PDB entry 4PSN | X-ray diffraction, 2.05 A resolution | chains A and C of the 4 polymer chains in the assembly

# Chain A (and C)
Name: ssDNA binding protein
Organism: Aeropyrum pernix
Notes: chain C of this document is another copy of the same molecule, construct and numbering; everything in this record applies to it too
Reference sequence: Q9YAS7 (Q9YAS7_AERPE); numbering as in UniProt (aligned over 2-234)
Sequence (237 residues; each row starts with the number of its first residue; numbers below 1 keep their minus sign (Gly-2 is residue -2)):
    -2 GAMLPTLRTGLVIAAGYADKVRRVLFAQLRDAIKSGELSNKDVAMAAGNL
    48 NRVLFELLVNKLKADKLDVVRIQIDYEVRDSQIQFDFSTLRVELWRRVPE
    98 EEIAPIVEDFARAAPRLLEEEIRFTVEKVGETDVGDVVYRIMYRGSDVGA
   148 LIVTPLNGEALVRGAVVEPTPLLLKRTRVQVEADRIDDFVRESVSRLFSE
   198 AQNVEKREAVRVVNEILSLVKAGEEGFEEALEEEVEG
Not modelled in the structure: -2 to -1, 220-234 (chain C: 219-234)
Differences from the reference sequence: expression tag (-2 to 1)
Modified positions: Mse0 (selenomethionine; parent Met); Mse42 (selenomethionine; parent Met); Mse139 (selenomethionine; parent Met)
Reported in the primary citation:
  - specificity-determining residues: Arg20 (proposed by the authors, not directly observed)

# Interface between chain A and chain C
Pairs across the interface (27; chain A residue first):
  Arg20(A) with Arg20(C)
  Asp130(A) with Arg175(C), salt bridge
  Val131(A) with Arg173(C)
  Asp133(A) with Arg173(C), salt bridge
  Ile149(A) with Arg173(C)
  Arg160(A) with Glu212(C), salt bridge
  Lys172(A) with Glu212(C)
  Arg173(A) with Val131(C); Asp133(C), salt bridge; Arg160(C); Glu212(C), hydrogen bond (backbone-side chain)
  Arg175(A) with Asp130(C); Val131(C)
  Gln199(A) with Arg208(C)
  Val201(A) with Arg208(C)
  Glu202(A) with Arg204(C), salt bridge
  Arg204(A) with Glu202(C), salt bridge; Glu205(C), salt bridge
  Glu205(A) with Arg204(C); Arg208(C), salt bridge
  Arg208(A) with Leu170(C); Lys172(C); Gln199(C); Glu205(C), salt bridge; Val209(C)
  Glu212(A) with Leu170(C); Lys172(C), salt bridge
Also at the interface, not in a pair above, chain A (21 interface residues in all): Thr129, Leu153, Leu158, Leu170, Leu216
Also at the interface, not in a pair above, chain C (20 interface residues in all): Thr129, Ile149, Leu153, Leu216

# Overview
21 residues of chain A face 20 of chain C across their interface, with 1 hydrogen bond and 10 salt bridges.
Among the polar pairs are Asp130(A)-Arg175(C), Asp133(A)-Arg173(C) and Arg160(A)-Glu212(C). From the paper:
the specificity determinant Arg20(A).
Chain A and chain C are both ssDNA binding protein (Aeropyrum pernix); the structure, Crystal structure of
apeThermo-DBP-RP2, was determined by X-ray diffraction together with 4PSL, 4PSM and 4PSO from the same study.
